5D50 - chains C and D of the 8 polymer chains in the assembly; structure by X-ray diffraction, 2.49 A resolution.

# Chain C (and D)
Protein: Repressor
Source organism: Salmonella phage SPC32H
Notes: chain D of this document is another copy of the same molecule, construct and numbering; everything in this record applies to it too
UniProtKB: T1S9Z0 (T1S9Z0_9CAUD); numbering as in UniProt (aligned over 1-198)
Amino-acid sequence (199 residues; numbered 0 to 198; the number before each row is that of its first residue; numbering starts at 0):
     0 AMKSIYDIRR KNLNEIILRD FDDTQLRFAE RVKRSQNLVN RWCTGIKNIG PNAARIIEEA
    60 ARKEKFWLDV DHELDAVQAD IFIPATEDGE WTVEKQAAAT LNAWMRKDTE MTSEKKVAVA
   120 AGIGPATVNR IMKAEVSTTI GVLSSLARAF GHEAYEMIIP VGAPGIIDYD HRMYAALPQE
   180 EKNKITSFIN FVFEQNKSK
Unresolved in the structure: 77-89, 107-119, 197-198 (chain D: 0-66, 77-89, 105-119, 197-198)
Sequence notes: expression tag (0)
What the authors report for this chain:
  - mutagenesis - N36A, F187A: decreased binding to DNA
  - mutagenesis - R40A, K46A: abolished binding to DNA
  - mutagenesis - V69R: increased stability
  - mutagenesis - V69R (Kd of 8.6 nM): unchanged binding to DNA

# Interface between chain C and chain D
Contacting residue pairs (78):
  V76(C) with E179(D)
  V92(C) with I139(D), hydrophobic; S143(D)
  E93(C) with I139(D); G140(D)
  S136(C) with T138(D); G140(D)
  T137(C) with T138(D); I139(D), hydrogen bond (backbone-backbone)
  T138(C) with S136(D), hydrogen bond; T137(D), hydrogen bond (side chain-backbone); T138(D)
  I139(C) with V92(D), hydrophobic; S136(D); T137(D), hydrogen bond (backbone-backbone); I139(D), hydrophobic; L142(D), hydrophobic; I157(D), hydrophobic
  G140(C) with E93(D); S136(D), hydrogen bond (backbone-side chain)
  L142(C) with I139(D), hydrophobic
  S143(C) with V92(D)
  R147(C) with W90(D)
  A153(C) with I157(D), hydrophobic
  Y154(C) with Y154(D); I157(D); I158(D), hydrophobic; P159(D)
  I157(C) with L142(D), hydrophobic; A153(D), hydrophobic; Y154(D); I157(D), hydrophobic
  I158(C) with Y154(D)
  P159(C) with Y154(D)
  P163(C) with Y173(D); A174(D); K181(D)
  G164(C) with Y168(D), hydrogen bond (backbone-side chain); H170(D), hydrogen bond (backbone-side chain); Y173(D)
  I165(C) with Y168(D), hydrogen bond (backbone-side chain)
  I166(C) with Y168(D); Y173(D); I188(D), hydrophobic
  Y168(C) with P163(D), hydrogen bond (side chain-backbone); G164(D); I166(D)
  D169(C) with F192(D)
  H170(C) with P163(D)
  M172(C) with F192(D)
  Y173(C) with A162(D); P163(D); I165(D), hydrophobic; I166(D); F192(D)
  A174(C) with A162(D); P163(D)
  L176(C) with V191(D); F192(D), hydrophobic; N195(D)
  P177(C) with N195(D)
  K181(C) with A162(D); I165(D)
  K183(C) with F187(D)
  I184(C) with F187(D), hydrophobic; I188(D), hydrophobic; V191(D), hydrophobic
  T185(C) with D167(D), hydrogen bond (side chain-backbone)
  F187(C) with K183(D); F187(D), hydrophobic
  I188(C) with I184(D), hydrophobic
  F192(C) with D169(D); M172(D), hydrophobic; Y173(D); L176(D), hydrophobic
  N195(C) with L176(D); P177(D); E180(D), hydrogen bond
Interface residues without a listed pair, chain C (45 interface residues in all): E72, A75, W90, A96, E152, D167, E180, N182, V191
Interface residues without a listed pair, chain D (44 interface residues in all): E72, R147, E152, N182, T185

# In short
45 residues of chain C face 44 of chain D across their interface; the contacts include 11 hydrogen bonds.
Among the polar pairs are T138(C)-S136(D), T138(C)-T137(D) and G140(C)-S136(D). The paper reports that N36A
and F187A of chain C reduce binding to DNA; R40A and K46A of chain C abolish binding to DNA.
Both chains are Repressor (Salmonella phage SPC32H). Entry 5D50 (Crystal structure of Rep-Ant complex from
Salmonella-temperate phage) was determined by X-ray diffraction (same publication as 5D4Z).
